9ITP - chains P and Q of the 16 polymer chains in the assembly; structure by electron microscopy, 3.85 A resolution.

== Chain P (and Q) ==
Name: ATP synthase subunit c
Source organism: Chloroflexus aurantiacus J-10-fl
Notes: chain Q of this document is another copy of the same molecule, construct and numbering; everything in this record applies to it too
UniProt: A9WGS9 (ATPL_CHLAA); numbering as in UniProt (aligned over 1-76)
Chain sequence (76 residues; numbered 1 to 76; the number before each row is that of its first residue):
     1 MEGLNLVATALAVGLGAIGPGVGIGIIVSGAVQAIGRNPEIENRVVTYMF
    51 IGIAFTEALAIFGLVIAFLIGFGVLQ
Unresolved in the structure: 74-76 (chain Q: 73-76)
UniProt features mapped onto this chain:
  - site: Glu57 (Reversibly protonated during proton transport)

== How chain P and chain Q interact ==
Residue-residue contacts (66; chain P residue first):
  Met1(P) with Met1(Q); Glu2(Q)
  Leu4(P) with Gly3(Q); Leu4(Q), hydrophobic; Val7(Q), hydrophobic
  Asn5(P) with Leu6(Q)
  Ala8(P) with Leu6(Q); Val7(Q); Ala10(Q)
  Ala12(P) with Ala10(Q)
  Leu15(P) with Leu11(Q), hydrophobic; Gly14(Q); Leu15(Q), hydrophobic
  Gly16(P) with Gly14(Q), hydrogen bond (backbone-backbone); Ala17(Q); Ile18(Q)
  Ile18(P) with Ile18(Q), hydrophobic
  Gly19(P) with Ile18(Q); Gly21(Q); Val22(Q), hydrogen bond (backbone-backbone)
  Pro20(P) with Ala17(Q); Gly21(Q)
  Gly23(P) with Gly21(Q); Gly25(Q)
  Ile26(P) with Gly25(Q); Ile26(Q), hydrophobic; Ser29(Q)
  Ile27(P) with Gly25(Q); Val28(Q), hydrophobic; Ser29(Q)
  Gly30(P) with Ser29(Q); Gln33(Q)
  Ala31(P) with Val32(Q), hydrophobic
  Gln33(P) with Gln33(Q)
  Ala34(P) with Val32(Q)
  Arg37(P) with Gln33(Q), hydrogen bond; Arg37(Q)
  Asn38(P) with Gly36(Q), hydrogen bond (side chain-backbone); Pro39(Q)
  Glu40(P) with Pro39(Q)
  Ile41(P) with Ile35(Q), hydrophobic; Pro39(Q), hydrophobic
  Arg44(P) with Glu42(Q), salt bridge
  Val45(P) with Val32(Q), hydrophobic; Ile35(Q), hydrophobic
  Tyr48(P) with Val28(Q); Val46(Q); Met49(Q), hydrophobic
  Phe55(P) with Ile24(Q), hydrophobic; Ile53(Q), hydrophobic; Glu57(Q)
  Thr56(P) with Gly21(Q); Ile24(Q); Gly25(Q)
  Leu59(P) with Ala17(Q), hydrophobic; Pro20(Q), hydrophobic; Gly21(Q); Glu57(Q); Ala60(Q), hydrophobic
  Phe62(P) with Val13(Q); Ile61(Q), hydrophobic; Leu64(Q), hydrophobic
  Gly63(P) with Val13(Q)
  Ile66(P) with Val13(Q), hydrophobic
  Ile70(P) with Leu6(Q); Thr9(Q)
Also at the interface, not in a pair above, chain P (36 interface residues in all): Glu2, Leu11, Val22, Gly52, Leu69
Also at the interface, not in a pair above, chain Q (38 interface residues in all): Phe50, Phe68

== Summary ==
36 residues of chain P and 38 residues of chain Q are in contact; the contacts include 4 hydrogen bonds and 1
salt bridge. Polar pairs include Arg44(P)-Glu42(Q), Arg37(P)-Gln33(Q) and Asn38(P)-Gly36(Q).
Chain P and chain Q are both ATP synthase subunit c (Chloroflexus aurantiacus J-10-fl); the structure,
Chloroflexus aurantiacus ATP synthase, state 2, focused refinement of FO and peripheral stalk, was determined
by electron microscopy together with 9ITJ, 9ITK, 9ITL, 9ITM, 9ITN, 9ITO and 11 further entries from the same
study.
